8EYT - chains A and H of the 21 polymer chains in the assembly; structure by electron microscopy, 2.80 A resolution.

Chain A:
Molecule: 16S rRNA
From: Escherichia coli
Sequence (1415 nucleotides; numbered 1 to 1534; 119 numbers in that range are skipped by the numbering (no residue carries them; nothing is unmodelled there); the number before each row is that of its first residue):
     1 AAAUUGAAGAGUUUGAUCAUGGCUCAGAUUGAACGCUGGCGGCAGGCCUA
    51 ACACAUGCAAGUCGAACGGUAACAGGAAGAAGCUUGCUUCUUUGCUGACG
   101 AGUGGCGGACGGGUGAGUAAUGUCUGGGAAACUGCCUGAUGGAGGGGGAU
   151 AACUACUGGAAACGGUAGCUAAUACCGCAUAACGUCGCAAGACCAAAGAG
   201 GGGGACCUUCGGGCCUCUUGCCAUCGGAUGUGCCCAGAUGGGAUUAGCUA
   251 GUAGGUGGGGUAACGGCUCACCUAGGCGACGAUCCCUAGCUGGUCUGAGA
   301 GGAUGACCAGCCACACUGGAACUGAGACACGGUCCAGACUCCUACGGGAG
   351 GCAGCAGUGGGGAAUAUUGCACAAUGGGCGCAAGCCUGAUGCAGCCAUGC
   401 CGCGUGUAUGAAGAAGGCCUUCGGGUUGUAAAGUACUUUCAGCGGGGAGG
   451 AAGGGAGUAAAGUUAAUACCUUUGCUCAUUGACGUUACCCGCAGAAGAAG
   501 CACCGGCUAACUCCGUGCCAGCAGCCGCGGUAAUACGGAGGGUGCAAGCG
   551 UUAAUCGGAAUUACUGGGCGUAAAGCGCACGCAGGCGGUUUGUUAAGUCA
   601 GAUGUGAAAUCCCCGGGCUCAACCUGGGAACUGCAUCUGAUACUGGCAAG
   651 CUUGAGUCUCGUAGAGGGGGGUAGAAUUCCAGGUGUAGCGGUGAAAUGCG
   701 UAGAGAUCUGGAGGAAUACCGGUGGCGAAGGCGGCCCCCUGGACGAAGAC
   751 UGACGCUCAGGUGCGAAAGCGUGGGGAGCAAACAGGAUU
   794 ACCCUGGUAGUCCACGCCGUAAACGAUGUCGACUUGGAGGUUGUGCCCUU
   844 GAGGCGUGGCUUCCGGAGCUAACGCGUUAAGUCGACCGCCUGGGGAGUAC
   894 GGCCGCAAGGUUAAAACUCAAAUGAAUUGACGGGGGCCCGCACAAGCGGU
   944 GGAGCAUGUGGUUUAAUUCGAUGCAACGCGAAGAACCUUACCUGGUCUUG
   994 ACAUCCACGGAAGUUUUCAGAGAUGAGAAUGUGCCUUCGGGAACCGUGAG
  1044 ACAGGUGCUGCAUGGCUGUCGUCAGCUCGUGUUGUGAAAUGUUGGGUUAA
  1094 GUCCCGCAACGAGCGCAACCCUUAUCCUUUGUUGCCAGCGGUCCGGCCGG
  1144 GAACUCAAAGGAGACUGCCAGUGAUAAACUGGAGGAAGGUGGGGAUGACG
  1194 UCAAGUCAUCAUGGCCCUUACGACCAGGGCUACACACGUGCUACAAUGGC
  1244 GCAUACAAAGAGAAGCGACCUCGCGAGAGCAAGCGGACCUCAUAAAGUGC
  1294 GUCGUAGUCCGGAUUGGAGUCUGCAACUCGACUCCAUGAAGUCGGAAUCG
  1344 CUAGUAAUCGUGGAUCAGAAUGCCACGGUGAAUACGUUCCCGGGCCUU
  1507 AACCGUAGGGGAACCUGCGGUUGGAUCA
From the paper describing this entry:
  - conformationally variable residues (side-chain flip): A1519

Chain H:
Name: 30S ribosomal protein S8
From: Escherichia coli
UniProt: D7XKZ3 (D7XKZ3_ECOLX); numbering as in UniProt (aligned over 1-130)
Chain sequence (130 residues; each row starts with the number of its first residue):
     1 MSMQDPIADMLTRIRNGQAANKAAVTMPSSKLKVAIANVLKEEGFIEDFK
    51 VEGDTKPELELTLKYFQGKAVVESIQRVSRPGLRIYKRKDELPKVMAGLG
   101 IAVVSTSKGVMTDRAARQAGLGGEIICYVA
Disordered / not traced: 1

Interface between chain A and chain H:
Pairs across the interface (53; chain A residue first):
  C586(A) with Gln4(H), hydrogen bond to the sugar; Pro81(H), phosphate contact
  G587(A) with Met3(H), sugar contact; Gln4(H), sugar contact; Pro81(H), phosphate contact; Arg84(H), salt bridge to the phosphate
  U589(A) with Pro6(H), phosphate contact
  U590(A) with Ser30(H), phosphate contact; Lys31(H), hydrogen bond to the phosphate
  U591(A) with Lys31(H), salt bridge to the phosphate
  G597(A) with Tyr86(H), hydrogen bond to the base
  U598(A) with Tyr86(H), sugar contact
  C599(A) with Lys87(H), sugar contact; Arg88(H), phosphate contact; Gly122(H), hydrogen bond to the sugar
  A600(A) with Arg88(H), salt bridge to the phosphate; Lys89(H), hydrogen bond to the phosphate; Gly120(H), sugar contact
  G601(A) with Lys89(H), salt bridge to the phosphate
  A640(A) with Ser107(H), hydrogen bond to the base
  U641(A) with Ser107(H), sugar contact
  A642(A) with Ser105(H), hydrogen bond to the sugar; Thr106(H), base contact; Ser107(H), base contact; Gly109(H), sugar contact
  C643(A) with Lys31(H), salt bridge to the phosphate; Ser105(H), sugar contact; Glu124(H), hydrogen bond to the sugar
  U652(A) with Lys56(H), phosphate contact
  U653(A) with Thr55(H), base contact; Lys56(H), salt bridge to the phosphate
  C756(A) with Ser2(H), hydrogen bond to the sugar
  C823(A) with Ser2(H), hydrogen bond to the sugar
  G824(A) with Ser2(H), sugar contact; Met3(H), sugar contact
  A825(A) with Met3(H), sugar contact; Asp9(H), hydrogen bond to the sugar; Arg13(H), sugar contact
  C826(A) with Arg13(H), sugar contact; Asn16(H), hydrogen bond to the base
  U828(A) with Lys22(H), salt bridge to the phosphate
  G874(A) with Asn16(H), base contact
  U875(A) with Thr12(H), base contact; Arg15(H), hydrogen bond to the sugar; Asn16(H), hydrogen bond to the sugar
  C876(A) with Thr12(H), hydrogen bond to the sugar; Arg15(H), hydrogen bond to the phosphate
  G877(A) with Ser2(H), hydrogen bond to the base; Asp5(H), sugar contact
  A878(A) with Gln4(H), hydrogen bond to the sugar; Arg80(H), salt bridge to the phosphate; Pro81(H), phosphate contact; Gly82(H), hydrogen bond to the phosphate
Other interface residues (no listed pair), chain A (32 interface residues in all): G588, U644, G755, U827, C879
Other interface residues (no listed pair), chain H (38 interface residues in all): Ala8, Ala20, Ser29, Leu32, Lys108, Val110, Leu121, Gly123

In short:
32 residues of chain A and 38 residues of chain H are in contact; the contacts include 19 hydrogen bonds and 8
salt bridges. Among the polar pairs are G597(A)-Tyr86(H), A640(A)-Ser107(H) and C826(A)-Asn16(H). From the
paper: conformational variability at A1519(A).
Chain A is 16S rRNA and chain H is 30S ribosomal protein S8, both from Escherichia coli; the structure,
30S_delta_ksgA+KsgA complex, was determined by electron microscopy (same publication as 8EYQ).
